7EC8 - chain A; structure by X-ray diffraction, 1.35 A resolution.

Chain A:
Protein: LipIAF5-2
From: uncultured bacterium
UniProtKB: C3RYL0 (C3RYL0_9BACT); residues 28-308 here = UniProt positions 28-308
Chain sequence (294 residues; numbered 28 to 321; the number before each row is that of its first residue):
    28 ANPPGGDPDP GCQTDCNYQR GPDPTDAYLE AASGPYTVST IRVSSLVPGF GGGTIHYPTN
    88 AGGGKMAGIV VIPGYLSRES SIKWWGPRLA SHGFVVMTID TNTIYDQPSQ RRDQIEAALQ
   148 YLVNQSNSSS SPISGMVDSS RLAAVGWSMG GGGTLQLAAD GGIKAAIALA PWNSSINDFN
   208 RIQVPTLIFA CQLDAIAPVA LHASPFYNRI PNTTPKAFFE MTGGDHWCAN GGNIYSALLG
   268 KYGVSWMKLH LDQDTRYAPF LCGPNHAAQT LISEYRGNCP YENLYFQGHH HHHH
Disordered / not traced: 28-44, 310-321
Differences from the reference sequence: engineered mutation R105 (Phe in C3RYL0), K110 (Glu in C3RYL0); expression tag (309-321)
Disulfide bonds: C218-C255, C289-C306

Overview:
Chain A is LipIAF5-2 (uncultured bacterium); the structure, Polyethylene terephthalate hydrolyzing lipase PET2
mutant - F105R-E110K, was determined by X-ray diffraction (same publication as 7ECB).
